Entry 8GRR (electron microscopy, 3.72 A resolution); this record covers chains H and L of the 6 polymer chains in the assembly.

# Chain H
Molecule: Ig heavy chain variable region
From: Bos taurus
Chain sequence (135 residues; each row starts with the number of its first residue):
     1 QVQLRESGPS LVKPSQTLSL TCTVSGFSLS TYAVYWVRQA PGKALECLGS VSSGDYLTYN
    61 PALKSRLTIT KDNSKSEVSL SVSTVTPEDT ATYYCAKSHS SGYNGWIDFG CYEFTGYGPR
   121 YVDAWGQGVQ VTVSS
Unresolved in the structure: 1, 126-135
Disulfide bonds: Cys22-Cys95, Cys47-Cys111

# Chain L
Molecule: Ig lamda chain variable region
From: Bos taurus
Chain sequence (123 residues; row label = number of the first residue in the row):
     1 WAQAVLTQPS SVSGSLGQRV SITCSGSSSN VGLGNYVSWF QQIPGSAPRT LIYGATNQAS
    61 GVPDRFSGSR SGNTATLTIS SLQAEDEANY FCASPDSSQT IFGSGTTLTV LGDYKDDDDD
   121 KGG
Unresolved in the structure: 1-4, 112-123
Disulfide bonds: Cys24-Cys92

# How chain H and chain L interact
Residue-residue contacts (40; chain H residue first):
  Gln39(H) - Gln42(L)
  Gln39(H) - Phe91(L)
  Ala44(H) - Phe102(L)
  Ala44(H) - Gly103(L)
  Ala44(H) - Ser104(L)
  Leu45(H) - Phe91(L)  hydrophobic
  Leu45(H) - Phe102(L)  hydrophobic
  Cys47(H) - Thr100(L)
  Asn60(H) - Gln99(L)
  Pro61(H) - Ser98(L)
  Tyr94(H) - Gln42(L)  hydrogen bond
  Tyr94(H) - Pro48(L)
  Phe109(H) - Asp96(L)
  Phe109(H) - Ser97(L)
  Phe109(H) - Ser98(L)
  Phe109(H) - Gln99(L)
  Gly110(H) - Ser98(L)  hydrogen bond (backbone-backbone)
  Gly110(H) - Gln99(L)
  Gly110(H) - Thr100(L)  hydrogen bond (backbone-side chain)
  Phe114(H) - Ser38(L)
  Phe114(H) - Phe40(L)  hydrophobic
  Phe114(H) - Ala93(L)  hydrophobic
  Phe114(H) - Thr100(L)
  Phe114(H) - Phe102(L)  hydrophobic
  Thr115(H) - Tyr36(L)
  Thr115(H) - Ser38(L)
  Thr115(H) - Ala93(L)
  Thr115(H) - Ser94(L)
  Thr115(H) - Pro95(L)
  Gly116(H) - Tyr36(L)
  Tyr117(H) - Tyr36(L)  hydrophobic
  Gly118(H) - Tyr53(L)
  Tyr121(H) - Tyr53(L)  hydrophobic
  Val122(H) - Phe40(L)  hydrophobic
  Val122(H) - Thr50(L)
  Trp125(H) - Phe40(L)  hydrophobic
  Trp125(H) - Ala47(L)
  Trp125(H) - Pro48(L)
  Trp125(H) - Arg49(L)
  Trp125(H) - Thr50(L)
Interface residues without a listed pair, chain H (23 interface residues in all): Val37, Lys43, Asp108, Cys111, Tyr112, Asp123
Interface residues without a listed pair, chain L (23 interface residues in all): Val37, Ala59

# Overview
The chain H/chain L interface involves 23 residues from each chain, with 3 hydrogen bonds. Among the polar
pairs are Tyr94(H)-Gln42(L), Gly110(H)-Thr100(L) and Gly110(H)-Ser98(L).
Here chain H is Ig heavy chain variable region and chain L is Ig lamda chain variable region, both from Bos
taurus. Entry 8GRR (Complex of FMDV A/WH/CHA/09 and bovine neutralizing scFv antibody W125) was determined by
electron microscopy (same publication as 8GSP).
